1H42 - chain A; structure by X-ray diffraction, 2.15 A resolution.

[Chain A]
Protein: Ferredoxin--nadp+ reductase
Source organism: Anabaena sp
Notes: EC 1.18.1.2
UniProtKB: P21890 (FENR_ANASO); residues 0-303 here correspond to UniProt positions 137-440 (UniProt number = residue number + 137)
Chain sequence (304 residues; row label = number of the first residue in the row; numbering starts at 0):
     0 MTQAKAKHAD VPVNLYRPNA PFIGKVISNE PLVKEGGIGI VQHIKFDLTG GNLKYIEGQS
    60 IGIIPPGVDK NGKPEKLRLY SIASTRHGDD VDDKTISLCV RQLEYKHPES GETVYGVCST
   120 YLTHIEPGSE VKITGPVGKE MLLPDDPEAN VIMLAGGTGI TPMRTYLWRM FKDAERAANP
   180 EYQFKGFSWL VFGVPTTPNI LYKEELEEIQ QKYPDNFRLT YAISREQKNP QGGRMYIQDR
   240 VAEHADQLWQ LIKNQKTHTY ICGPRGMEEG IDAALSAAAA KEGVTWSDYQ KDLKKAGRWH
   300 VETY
Not modelled in the structure: 0-8
Sequence notes: engineered mutation G155 (Thr292 in P21890), T160 (Ala297 in P21890), P263 (Leu400 in P21890)
Small-molecule neighbours: FAD (flavin-adenine dinucleotide): S59, R77, L78, Y79, S80, C98, V99, R100, L102, Y104, K105, E108, G115, V116, C117, S118, T157, T160, E301, Y303
Curated features (UniProtKB/Swiss-Prot):
  - binding site (FAD): R77 to S80, C98 to R100, Y104, V116 to S118, T157
  - binding site (NADP(+)): S80, R100, T157, V193, P194, S223, R224, R233 to Q237, E301
What the authors report for this chain:
  - mutagenesis - T155G/A160T/L263P, T155G/A160T, L263P: decreased catalytic activity on NADPH
  - mutagenesis - T155G/A160T/L263P: increased catalytic activity on NADH
  - mutagenesis - T155G/A160T/S223D/R224Q/R233L/Y235F, L263P: decreased catalytic activity on NADH
  - mutagenesis - R233L/Y235F (70-fold): decreased catalytic activity
  - binding site for flavin-adenine dinucleotide: T160, Y303
  - contacts within the chain: T157-T160, R264-Y303
  - conformationally variable residues (loop rearrangement): C261 to G265
  - mutagenesis - T155G/A160T (4-fold), L263P: decreased binding to NADP
  - mutagenesis - L263P: increased binding to NAD

[Overview]
Bound to chain A: flavin-adenine dinucleotide. Curated annotation (UniProt) lists 12 FAD-binding residues and
13 NADP+-binding residues. The paper reports a binding site for flavin-adenine dinucleotide at T160 and Y303;
T155G/A160T/L263P, T155G/A160T and L263P reduce catalytic activity on NADPH; 5 substitutions were tested in
all.
Chain A is Ferredoxin--nadp+ reductase (Anabaena sp); the structure, Ferredoxin:nadp+ reductase mutant with
thr 155 replaced by gly, ala 160 replaced by thr and leu ..., was determined by X-ray diffraction, deposited
together with 1OGI and 1OGJ.
